PDB entry 3EUB | X-ray diffraction, 2.60 A resolution | chains A and C of the 6 polymer chains in the assembly

== Chain A ==
Molecule: Xanthine dehydrogenase/oxidase
Organism: Bos taurus
Notes: EC 1.17.1.4, 1.17.3.2; fragment: 2Fe-2S ferredoxin-type domain, residues 1-165
Reference sequence: P80457 (XDH_BOVIN); numbering as in UniProt (aligned over 1-165)
Amino-acid sequence (165 residues; each row starts with the number of its first residue):
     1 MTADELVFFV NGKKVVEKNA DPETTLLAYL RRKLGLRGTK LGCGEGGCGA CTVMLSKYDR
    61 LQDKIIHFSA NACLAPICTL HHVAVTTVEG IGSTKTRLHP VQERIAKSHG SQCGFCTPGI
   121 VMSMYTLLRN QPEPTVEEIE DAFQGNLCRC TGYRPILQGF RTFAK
Unresolved in the structure: 1-3
Swiss-Prot annotation at these positions:
  - binding site ([2Fe-2S] cluster): Cys-43, Cys-48, Cys-51, Cys-73, Cys-113, Cys-116, Cys-148, Cys-150
Metal / ion sites: 2Fe-2S cluster Fe site 1: Cys-43, Cys-48, Cys-51, Cys-73; 2Fe-2S cluster Fe site 2: Cys-113, Cys-116, Cys-148, Cys-150
Residues lining bound ligands:
  - FAD (flavin-adenine dinucleotide): Glu-45, Gly-46, Gly-47, Leu-74
  - 2Fe-2S cluster (FES), molecule 1: Lys-40, Leu-41, Gly-42, Cys-43, Gly-44, Gly-46, Gly-47, Cys-48, Gly-49, Cys-51, Asn-71, Cys-73
  - 2Fe-2S cluster (FES), molecule 2: Ser-111, Gln-112, Cys-113, Gly-114, Phe-115, Cys-116, Cys-148, Arg-149, Cys-150, Thr-151
  - MTE (phosphonic acidmono-(2-amino-5,6-dimercapto-4-oxo-3,7,8a,9,10,10a-hexahydro-4H-8-oxa-1,3,9,10-tetraaza-anthracen-7-ylmethyl)ester): Gln-112, Cys-113, Cys-150

== Chain C ==
Molecule: Xanthine dehydrogenase/oxidase
Organism: Bos taurus
Notes: EC 1.17.1.4, 1.17.3.2
Reference sequence: P80457 (XDH_BOVIN); numbering as in UniProt (aligned over 571-1332)
Amino-acid sequence (762 residues; numbered 571 to 1332; the number before each row is that of its first residue):
   571 DTVGRPLPHL AAAMQASGEA VYCDDIPRYE NELFLRLVTS TRAHAKIKSI DVSEAQKVPG
   631 FVCFLSADDI PGSNETGLFN DETVFAKDTV TCVGHIIGAV VADTPEHAER AAHVVKVTYE
   691 DLPAIITIED AIKNNSFYGS ELKIEKGDLK KGFSEADNVV SGELYIGGQD HFYLETHCTI
   751 AIPKGEEGEM ELFVSTQNAM KTQSFVAKML GVPVNRILVR VKRMGGGFGG KETRSTLVSV
   811 AVALAAYKTG HPVRCMLDRN EDMLITGGRH PFLARYKVGF MKTGTIVALE VDHYSNAGNS
   871 RDLSHSIMER ALFHMDNCYK IPNIRGTGRL CKTNLSSNTA FRGFGGPQAL FIAENWMSEV
   931 AVTCGLPAEE VRWKNMYKEG DLTHFNQRLE GFSVPRCWDE CLKSSQYYAR KSEVDKFNKE
   991 NCWKKRGLCI IPTKFGISFT VPFLNQAGAL IHVYTDGSVL VSHGGTEMGQ GLHTKMVQVA
  1051 SKALKIPISK IYISETSTNT VPNSSPTAAS VSTDIYGQAV YEACQTILKR LEPFKKKNPD
  1111 GSWEDWVMAA YQDRVSLSTT GFYRTPNLGY SFETNSGNAF HYFTYGVACS EVEIDCLTGD
  1171 HKNLRTDIVM DVGSSLNPAI DIGQVEGAFV QGLGLFTLEE LHYSPEGSLH TRGPSTYKIP
  1231 AFGSIPTEFR VSLLRDCPNK KAIYASKAVG EPPLFLGASV FFAIKDAIRA ARAQHTNNNT
  1291 KELFRLDSPA TPEKIRNACV DKFTTLCVTG APGNCKPWSL RV
Unresolved in the structure: 571, 1325-1332
Swiss-Prot annotation at these positions:
  - active site: Glu-1261 (Proton acceptor)
  - binding site (Mo-molybdopterin): Gln-767, Phe-798, Arg-912, Ala-1079
  - binding site (substrate): Glu-802, Arg-880, Phe-914, Thr-1010
Residues lining bound ligands:
  - hydroxy(dioxo)molybdenum (MOM): Gln-767, Phe-798, Gly-799, Glu-802, Ala-910, Phe-911, Arg-912, Gly-913, Thr-1077, Ala-1078, Ala-1079, Glu-1261
  - MTE (phosphonic acidmono-(2-amino-5,6-dimercapto-4-oxo-3,7,8a,9,10,10a-hexahydro-4H-8-oxa-1,3,9,10-tetraaza-anthracen-7-ylmethyl)ester): Gly-796, Gly-797, Phe-798, Gly-799, Arg-912, Met-1038, Gly-1039, Gln-1040, Leu-1042, Thr-1077, Ala-1078, Ala-1079, Ser-1080, Val-1081, Ser-1082, Thr-1083, Gln-1194, Gly-1260, Glu-1261
  - xanthine (XAN): Glu-802, Leu-873, Ser-876, Arg-880, Phe-914, Ser-1008, Phe-1009, Thr-1010, Val-1011, Leu-1014, Ala-1078, Ala-1079, Glu-1261
What the authors report for this chain:
  - binding site for xanthine: Glu-802, Arg-880
  - catalytic residues: Glu-802, Arg-880 (proposed by the authors, not directly observed)
  - catalytic residues: Glu-1261 (citing earlier work)
  - conformationally variable residues (order/disorder transition): Leu-1316 to Asn-1324

== How chain A and chain C interact ==
Contacting residue pairs (94):
  Glu-23(A) / Arg-680(C)  salt bridge
  Ala-28(A) / Glu-676(C)
  Arg-31(A) / Asp-594(C)  salt bridge
  Arg-31(A) / Asp-595(C)  salt bridge
  Arg-32(A) / Arg-598(C)  hydrogen bond (backbone-side chain)
  Arg-32(A) / Pro-675(C)
  Arg-32(A) / Glu-676(C)  salt bridge
  Arg-37(A) / Asp-595(C)
  Gly-38(A) / Gly-588(C)
  Lys-40(A) / Ala-590(C)
  Lys-40(A) / Tyr-592(C)
  Lys-40(A) / Asp-595(C)  salt bridge
  Leu-41(A) / Met-826(C)
  Leu-41(A) / Asp-828(C)
  Gly-42(A) / Leu-744(C)
  Gly-42(A) / Arg-829(C)  hydrogen bond (backbone-side chain)
  Cys-43(A) / Arg-829(C)
  Cys-43(A) / Pro-1224(C)  hydrophobic
  Glu-45(A) / Gly-1223(C)
  Glu-45(A) / Pro-1224(C)
  Glu-45(A) / Ser-1225(C)  hydrogen bond
  Gly-47(A) / Pro-1224(C)
  Cys-48(A) / Leu-744(C)  hydrophobic
  Val-88(A) / Ala-586(C)
  Val-88(A) / Ser-587(C)
  Ser-93(A) / Glu-589(C)
  Thr-94(A) / Ala-583(C)
  Thr-94(A) / Glu-589(C)  hydrogen bond (backbone-side chain)
  Lys-95(A) / Glu-589(C)  salt bridge
  Leu-98(A) / Ala-583(C)  hydrophobic
  Gln-102(A) / Ala-586(C)
  Gln-102(A) / Ser-587(C)
  Ile-105(A) / Ala-586(C)  hydrophobic
  Ala-106(A) / Ala-582(C)
  Ala-106(A) / Ala-583(C)
  His-109(A) / Pro-576(C)
  His-109(A) / Pro-578(C)
  His-109(A) / Ala-1189(C)
  Ser-111(A) / Gln-585(C)  hydrogen bond
  Gln-112(A) / His-579(C)  hydrogen bond (backbone-side chain)
  Gln-112(A) / Gln-585(C)
  Gln-112(A) / Gly-1039(C)
  Gln-112(A) / Gly-1193(C)  hydrogen bond (side chain-backbone)
  Gln-112(A) / Gln-1194(C)  hydrogen bond
  Cys-113(A) / Gln-585(C)  hydrogen bond (backbone-side chain)
  Cys-113(A) / Tyr-592(C)  hydrogen bond (backbone-side chain)
  Cys-113(A) / Met-794(C)
  Cys-113(A) / Gly-795(C)
  Cys-113(A) / Gly-796(C)
  Cys-113(A) / Met-1038(C)
  Cys-113(A) / Gly-1039(C)
  Gly-114(A) / Gln-585(C)  hydrogen bond (backbone-side chain)
  Gly-114(A) / Tyr-592(C)
  Phe-115(A) / Tyr-592(C)  hydrogen bond (backbone-side chain)
  Phe-115(A) / Leu-744(C)
  Phe-115(A) / Glu-745(C)
  Thr-117(A) / Gln-585(C)
  Thr-117(A) / Ala-586(C)
  Pro-118(A) / Gln-585(C)
  Val-121(A) / Ala-586(C)
  Glu-140(A) / Phe-1232(C)
  Glu-140(A) / Gly-1233(C)
  Phe-143(A) / Phe-1232(C)  hydrophobic
  Asn-146(A) / Phe-1232(C)
  Leu-147(A) / Leu-744(C)
  Leu-147(A) / Ile-1229(C)  hydrophobic
  Arg-149(A) / Gln-739(C)
  Arg-149(A) / Asp-740(C)  hydrogen bond (side chain-backbone)
  Arg-149(A) / His-741(C)  hydrogen bond (side chain-backbone)
  Arg-149(A) / Phe-742(C)
  Arg-149(A) / Leu-744(C)
  Arg-149(A) / Phe-798(C)
  Arg-149(A) / Phe-911(C)
  Arg-149(A) / Gln-1201(C)
  Arg-149(A) / Glu-1209(C)  salt bridge
  Arg-149(A) / Ile-1229(C)
  Arg-149(A) / Pro-1230(C)
  Cys-150(A) / Phe-798(C)  hydrophobic
  Cys-150(A) / Gly-1197(C)
  Thr-151(A) / Glu-1196(C)
  Thr-151(A) / Gly-1197(C)
  Gly-152(A) / Val-1200(C)
  Gly-152(A) / Ile-1235(C)
  Gly-152(A) / Phe-1239(C)
  Tyr-153(A) / Pro-1230(C)  hydrogen bond (side chain-backbone)
  Tyr-153(A) / Ala-1231(C)
  Tyr-153(A) / Phe-1232(C)  hydrophobic
  Tyr-153(A) / Ile-1235(C)  hydrophobic
  Arg-154(A) / Glu-1196(C)  salt bridge
  Arg-154(A) / Ile-1235(C)
  Arg-154(A) / Phe-1239(C)
  Pro-155(A) / Glu-1196(C)
  Ile-156(A) / Phe-1232(C)  hydrophobic
  Leu-157(A) / Phe-1232(C)  hydrophobic
Also at the interface, not in a pair above, chain A (49 interface residues in all): Ala-50, Glu-89, Gly-92, Cys-116, Ile-120, Cys-148
Also at the interface, not in a pair above, chain C (59 interface residues in all): Leu-577, Met-584, Pro-597, Tyr-743, Ile-1192, Arg-1222, Tyr-1227

== Overview ==
49 residues of chain A and 59 residues of chain C are in contact; the contacts include 15 hydrogen bonds and 8
salt bridges. Polar pairs include Glu-23(A)/Arg-680(C), Arg-31(A)/Asp-594(C) and Arg-31(A)/Asp-595(C). The
paper reports catalytic residues Glu-802(C), Arg-880(C) and Glu-1261(C); a binding site for xanthine at
Glu-802(C) and Arg-880(C).
Chain A is Xanthine dehydrogenase/oxidase and chain C is Xanthine dehydrogenase/oxidase, both from Bos taurus;
the structure, Crystal Structure of Desulfo-Xanthine Oxidase with Xanthine, was determined by X-ray
diffraction (same publication as 3ETR).
